Entry 8DQX (electron microscopy, 2.10 A resolution); this record covers chains A and I of the 11 polymer chains in the assembly.

# Chain A
Molecule: Replication factor C subunit 1
Organism: Saccharomyces cerevisiae
UniProt: P38630 (RFC1_YEAST); residue numbers follow UniProt; this construct covers 1-861
Sequence (861 residues; each row starts with the number of its first residue):
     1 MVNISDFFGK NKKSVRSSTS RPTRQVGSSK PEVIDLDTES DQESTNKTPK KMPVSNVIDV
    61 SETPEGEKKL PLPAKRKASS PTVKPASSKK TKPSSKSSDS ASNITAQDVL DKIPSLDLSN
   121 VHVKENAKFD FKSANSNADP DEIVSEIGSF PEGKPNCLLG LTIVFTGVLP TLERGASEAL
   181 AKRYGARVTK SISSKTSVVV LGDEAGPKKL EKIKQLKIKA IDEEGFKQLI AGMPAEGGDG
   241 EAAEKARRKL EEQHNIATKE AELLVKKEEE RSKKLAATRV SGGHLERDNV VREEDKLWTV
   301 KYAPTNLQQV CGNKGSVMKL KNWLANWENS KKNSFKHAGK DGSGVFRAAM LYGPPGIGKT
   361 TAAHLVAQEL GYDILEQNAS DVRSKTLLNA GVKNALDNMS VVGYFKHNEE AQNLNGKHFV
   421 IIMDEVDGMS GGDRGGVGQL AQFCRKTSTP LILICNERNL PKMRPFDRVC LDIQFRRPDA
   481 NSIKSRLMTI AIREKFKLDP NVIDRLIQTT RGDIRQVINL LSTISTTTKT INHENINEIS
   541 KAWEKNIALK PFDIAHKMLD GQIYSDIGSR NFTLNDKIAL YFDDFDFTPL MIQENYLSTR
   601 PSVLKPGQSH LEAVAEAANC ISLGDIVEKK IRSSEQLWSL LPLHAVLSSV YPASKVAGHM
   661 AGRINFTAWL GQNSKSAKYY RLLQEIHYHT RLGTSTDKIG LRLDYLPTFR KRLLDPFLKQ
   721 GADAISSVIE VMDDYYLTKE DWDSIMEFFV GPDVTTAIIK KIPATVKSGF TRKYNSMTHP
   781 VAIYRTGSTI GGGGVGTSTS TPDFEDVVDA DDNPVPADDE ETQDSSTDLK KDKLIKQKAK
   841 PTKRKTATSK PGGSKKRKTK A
Not modelled in the structure: 1-289, 787-861
Curated features (UniProtKB/Swiss-Prot):
  - motif (Nuclear localization signal): Lys830 to Leu834, Lys855 to Lys860
  - binding site (ATP): Thr299, Cys311, Gly353 to Thr361, Asn456
  - modified residue: Thr38 (Phosphothreonine), Ser40 (Phosphoserine), Thr63 (Phosphothreonine)
  - mutagenesis: Asp427 (D427H: In cs mutant CDC44-2; causes cell cycle arrest), Gly436 (G436R: In cs mutant CDC44-3/4; causes cell cycle arrest), Gly512 (G512A: In cs mutant CDC44-9; no effect), Asp513 (D513N: In cs mutants CDC44-1/5/8 and CDC44-9; causes cell cycle arrest)
Metal / ion sites: Mg2+: Thr360 (together with ATP-gamma-S)
Residues lining bound ligands: ATP-gamma-S (AGS; phosphothiophosphoric acid-adenylate ester): Thr299, Tyr302, Ala303, Pro304, Gln309, Val310, Cys311, Pro354, Pro355, Gly356, Ile357, Gly358, Lys359, Thr360, Thr361, Asn456, Arg486, Ile514, Arg515, Ile518
Reported in the primary citation:
  - binding site for the 10-nt DNA strand: Asn459, Phe552, Arg663, Phe666, Leu670, Ser674, Lys675, Lys678, Arg681
  - binding site for the 10-nt DNA strand: Trp669, Leu670, Ser674

# Chain I
Molecule: 6-nt DNA strand
Sequence (6 nucleotides; numbered 1 to 6; the number before each row is that of its first residue):
     1 TTTTTT

# Interface between chain A and chain I
Residue-residue contacts (9):
  Asn575(A) - DT5(I)  sugar contact
  Phe582(A) - DT2(I)  base contact
  Phe582(A) - DT3(I)  stacking on the base
  Phe585(A) - DT2(I)  stacking on the base
  Trp638(A) - DT1(I)  sugar contact
  Trp638(A) - DT2(I)  sugar contact
  Trp638(A) - DT3(I)  sugar contact
  Leu641(A) - DT2(I)  sugar contact
  Pro642(A) - DT3(I)  sugar contact
Interface residues without a listed pair, chain A (8 interface residues in all): Asp586, Gln636
Interface residues without a listed pair, chain I (5 interface residues in all): DT6

# Overview
8 residues of chain A and 5 residues of chain I are in contact; the contacts include 2 aromatic stacking
contacts. Bound to chain A: ATP-gamma-S. UniProt lists 12 ATP-binding residues and 4 mutagenesis sites on
chain A. From the paper: a binding site for the 10-nt DNA strand at Asn459(A), Phe552(A) and Arg663(A) among
others.
Chain A is Replication factor C subunit 1 (Saccharomyces cerevisiae) and chain I is a 6-nt DNA strand; the
structure, Open state of RFC:PCNA bound to a 3' ss/dsDNA junction, was determined by electron microscopy,
deposited together with 8DQW, 8DQZ, 8DR0, 8DR1, 8DR3, 8DR4 and 3 further entries.
